PDB entry 3ECK | X-ray diffraction, 1.60 A resolution | chains C and D of the 4 polymer chains in the assembly

Chain C (and D):
Protein: PROTEIN (Homoprotocatechuate 2,3-dioxygenase)
Organism: Brevibacterium fuscum
Notes: EC 1.13.11.15; chain D of this document is another copy of the same molecule, construct and numbering; everything in this record applies to it too
UniProtKB: Q45135 (Q45135_9MICO); residues 1-365 here = UniProt positions 1-365
Sequence (365 residues; numbered 1 to 365; the number before each row is that of its first residue):
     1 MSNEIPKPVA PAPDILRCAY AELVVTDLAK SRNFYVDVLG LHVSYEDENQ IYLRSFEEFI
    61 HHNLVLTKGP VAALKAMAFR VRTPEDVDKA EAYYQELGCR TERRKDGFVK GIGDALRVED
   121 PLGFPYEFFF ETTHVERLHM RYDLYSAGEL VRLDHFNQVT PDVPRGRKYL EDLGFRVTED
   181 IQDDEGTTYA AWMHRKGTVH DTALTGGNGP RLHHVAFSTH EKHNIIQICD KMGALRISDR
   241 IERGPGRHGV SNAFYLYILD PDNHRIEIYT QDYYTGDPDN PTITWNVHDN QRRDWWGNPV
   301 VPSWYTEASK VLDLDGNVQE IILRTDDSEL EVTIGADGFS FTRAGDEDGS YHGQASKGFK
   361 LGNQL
Disordered / not traced: 1-3, 363-365
Sequence notes: engineered mutation L323 (Glu in Q45135)
Bound ions: Fe2+: H155, H214, E267 (together with XXG)
Ligand contacts: XXG (3,3-dihydroxy-4-oxocyclohexa-1,5-diene-1-sulfonic acid): H155, N157, I181, W192, H200, H214, R243, H248, G249, V250, S251, Y257, E267, Y269, R292, R293, W304
What the authors report for this chain:
  - catalytic residues: H200
  - binding site for XXG: Y257
  - mutagenesis - E323L: unchanged catalytic activity

How chain C and chain D interact:
Pairs across the interface (63):
  L16(C) with D277(D); P278(D)
  R17(C) with Y274(D); D277(D), salt bridge
  E57(C) with Y273(D)
  F59(C) with D277(D); D279(D); P281(D)
  R80(C) with D277(D), salt bridge; D279(D), salt bridge
  R82(C) with P278(D)
  H134(C) with D279(D), salt bridge
  R137(C) with Y273(D); Y274(D), hydrogen bond (side chain-backbone); N280(D), hydrogen bond
  H139(C) with N252(D), hydrogen bond (backbone-side chain); Y273(D); I283(D)
  M140(C) with H248(D); G249(D); N252(D); W295(D), hydrophobic
  Y142(C) with R247(D), hydrogen bond; N252(D), hydrogen bond; W295(D)
  R152(C) with D272(D), hydrogen bond (side chain-backbone); Y273(D); Y274(D)
  R176(C) with R82(D)
  H220(C) with Q271(D)
  E221(C) with E221(D); K222(D), salt bridge; Q271(D), hydrogen bond
  K222(C) with E221(D), salt bridge
  R247(C) with Y142(D)
  H248(C) with M140(D)
  G249(C) with M140(D)
  N252(C) with H139(D), hydrogen bond (side chain-backbone); M140(D); Y142(D), hydrogen bond
  Q271(C) with H220(D); E221(D), hydrogen bond
  D272(C) with R152(D), hydrogen bond (backbone-side chain)
  Y273(C) with E57(D); R137(D); H139(D); R152(D)
  Y274(C) with R17(D); R137(D), hydrogen bond (backbone-side chain); R152(D)
  D277(C) with L16(D); R17(D), salt bridge; F59(D); R80(D), salt bridge
  P278(C) with L16(D); R82(D)
  D279(C) with F59(D); R80(D), salt bridge; H134(D), salt bridge
  N280(C) with R137(D), hydrogen bond
  P281(C) with F59(D)
  W295(C) with M140(D), hydrophobic; Y142(D)
Also at the interface, not in a pair above, chain C (35 interface residues in all): I60, F130, G276, I283, W285
Also at the interface, not in a pair above, chain D (34 interface residues in all): I60, F130, G276, W285

Summary:
The interface between chain C and chain D involves 35 residues on one side and 34 on the other, with 13
hydrogen bonds and 10 salt bridges. Among the polar pairs are R17(C)-D277(D), R80(C)-D277(D) and
R80(C)-D279(D). Chain C binds compound XXG. From the paper: the catalytic residue H200(C); E323L of chain C
leaves catalytic activity unchanged.
Chain C and chain D are both PROTEIN (Homoprotocatechuate 2,3-dioxygenase) (Brevibacterium fuscum); the
structure, Structure of E323L Homoprotocatechuate 2,3-dioxygenase from Brevibacterium fuscum in complex with
putative O-O bond cleavage intermediate ..., was determined by X-ray diffraction, deposited together with
3ECJ.
